PDB entry 4OWA | X-ray diffraction, 1.80 A resolution | chain A

== Chain A ==
Molecule: Lysozyme C
Organism: Gallus gallus
Notes: EC 3.2.1.17
UniProtKB: P00698 (LYSC_CHICK); residues 1-129 here correspond to UniProt positions 19-147 (UniProt number = residue number + 18)
Amino-acid sequence (129 residues; each row starts with the number of its first residue):
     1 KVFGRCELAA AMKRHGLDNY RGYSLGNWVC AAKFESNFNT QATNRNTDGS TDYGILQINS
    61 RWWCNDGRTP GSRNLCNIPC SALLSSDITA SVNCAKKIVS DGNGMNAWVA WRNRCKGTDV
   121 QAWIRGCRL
Curated features (UniProtKB/Swiss-Prot):
  - active site: Glu-35, Asp-52
  - binding site (substrate): Asp-101
Cystine bridges: Cys-6/Cys-127, Cys-30/Cys-115, Cys-64/Cys-80, Cys-76/Cys-94
Metal / ion sites: carboplatin Pt: His-15 (together with iodide ion)
From the paper describing this entry:
  - binding site for carboplatin Pt: Cys-6, Glu-7, His-15, Arg-128
  - binding site for iodide ion: Cys-6, Glu-7, Asn-65, Pro-70, Ile-88, Asn-103, Asn-106, Arg-112, Arg-128

== In short ==
Curated annotation (UniProt) lists active-site residues Glu-35 and Asp-52 and substrate-binding residue
Asp-101. From the paper: a binding site for iodide ion at Cys-6, Glu-7 and Asn-65 among others; a binding site
for carboplatin Pt at Cys-6, Glu-7 and His-15 among others.
Chain A is Lysozyme C (Gallus gallus); the structure, Carboplatin binding to HEWL under sodium iodide
crystallisation conditions, was determined by X-ray diffraction together with 4OWB from the same study.
